Entry 9FGC (electron microscopy, 3.40 A resolution); this record covers chains B and C of the 6 polymer chains in the assembly.

# Chain B
Protein: Gamma-aminobutyric acid receptor subunit beta-3
Organism: Homo sapiens
Reference sequence: P28472 (GBRB3_HUMAN), isoform P28472-2; residues -24 to 448 here correspond to UniProt positions 1-473 (UniProt number = residue number + 25)
Sequence (473 residues; row label = number of the first residue in the row; numbers below 1 keep their minus sign (Met-24 is residue -24)):
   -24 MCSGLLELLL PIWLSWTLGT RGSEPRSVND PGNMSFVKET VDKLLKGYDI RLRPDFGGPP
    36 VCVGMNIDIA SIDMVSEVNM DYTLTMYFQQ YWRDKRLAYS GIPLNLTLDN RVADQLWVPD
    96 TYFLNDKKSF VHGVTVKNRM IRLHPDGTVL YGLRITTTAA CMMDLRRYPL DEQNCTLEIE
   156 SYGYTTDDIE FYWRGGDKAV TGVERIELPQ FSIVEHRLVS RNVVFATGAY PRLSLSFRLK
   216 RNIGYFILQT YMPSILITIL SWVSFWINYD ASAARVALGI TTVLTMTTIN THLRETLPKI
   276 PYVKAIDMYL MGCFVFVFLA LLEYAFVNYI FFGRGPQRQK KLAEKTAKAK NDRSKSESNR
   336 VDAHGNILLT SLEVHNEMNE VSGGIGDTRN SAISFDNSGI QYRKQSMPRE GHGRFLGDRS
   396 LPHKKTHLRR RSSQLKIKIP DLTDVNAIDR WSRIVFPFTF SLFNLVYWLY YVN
Disordered / not traced: -24 to 9, 310-417, 448
Disulfides: Cys136-Cys150
Covalently attached groups: N-acetylglucosamine (NAG) linked to Asn80; glycan linked to Asn149
Swiss-Prot annotation at these positions:
  - binding site (benzamidine): Asp95 to Tyr97, Glu155 to Tyr157, Phe200
  - binding site (4-aminobutanoate): Tyr97, Glu155, Tyr157, Thr202
  - binding site (histamine): Tyr97, Ser156, Tyr157, Thr202
  - glycosylation (N-linked (GlcNAc...) asparagine): Asn8, Asn80, Asn149

# Chain C
Protein: Gamma-aminobutyric acid receptor subunit gamma-2
Organism: Homo sapiens
Reference sequence: P18507 (GBRG2_HUMAN), isoform P18507-2; residues -38 to 436 here correspond to UniProt positions 1-475 (UniProt number = residue number + 39)
Sequence (495 residues; row label = number of the first residue in the row; numbers below 1 keep their minus sign (Met-38 is residue -38)):
   -38 MSSPNIWSTG SSVYSTPVFS QKMTVWILLL LSLYPGFTSQ KSDDDYEDYA SNKTWVLTPK
    22 VPEGDVTVIL NNLLEGYDNK LRPDIGVKPT LIHTDMYVNS IGPVNAINME YTIDIFFAQT
    82 WYDRRLKFNS TIKVLRLNSN MVGKIWIPDT FFRNSKKADA HWITTPNRML RIWNDGRVLY
   142 TLRLTIDAEC QLQLHNFPMD EHSCPLEFSS YGYPREEIVY QWKRSSVEVG DTRSWRLYQF
   202 SFVGLRNTTE VVKTTSGDYV VMSVYFDLSR RMGYFTIQTY IPCTLIVVLS WVSFWINKDA
   262 VPARTSLGIT TVLTMTTLST IARKSLPKVS YVTAMDLFVS VCFIFVFSAL VEYGTLHYFV
   322 SNRKPSKDKD KKKKNPLLRM FSFKAPTIDI RPRSATIQMN NATHLQERDE EYGYECLDGK
   382 DCASFFCCFE DCRTGAWRHG RIHIRIAKMD SYARIFFPTA FCLFNLVYWV SYLYLGGSGG
   442 SGGSGKTETS QVAPA
Disordered / not traced: -38 to 25, 325-405, 437-456
Disulfides: Cys151-Cys165
Covalently attached groups: N-acetylglucosamine (NAG) linked to Asn208
Sequence notes: expression tag (437-456)
Swiss-Prot annotation at these positions:
  - region: Arg394 to Asp411 (Interaction with GABARAP)
  - glycosylation (N-linked (GlcNAc...) asparagine): Asn13, Asn90, Asn208

# How chain B and chain C interact
Pairs across the interface - 91 pairs, chain B then chain C:
  Lys13(B) - Gly37(C)  hydrogen bond (side chain-backbone)
  Lys13(B) - Asp39(C)
  Lys13(B) - Leu42(C)
  Ser46(B) - Glu150(C)
  Asp48(B) - Lys117(C)  salt bridge
  Met49(B) - Asn69(C)  hydrogen bond
  Tyr62(B) - Phe112(C)
  Tyr62(B) - Arg114(C)
  Tyr62(B) - Tyr172(C)  hydrophobic
  Gln64(B) - Thr216(C)  hydrogen bond
  Leu79(B) - Gly47(C)
  Asn80(B) - Glu178(C)
  Thr82(B) - Gly173(C)
  Thr82(B) - Tyr174(C)
  Thr82(B) - Glu178(C)  hydrogen bond
  Asp84(B) - Lys41(C)
  Arg86(B) - Asn40(C)
  Arg86(B) - Gly104(C)  hydrogen bond (side chain-backbone)
  Gln90(B) - Lys41(C)
  His107(B) - Ser116(C)
  His107(B) - Lys117(C)
  Val109(B) - Thr111(C)
  Val109(B) - Phe112(C)
  Val109(B) - Ala119(C)
  Val109(B) - Asp120(C)
  Val109(B) - Leu145(C)  hydrophobic
  Thr110(B) - Pro109(C)
  Thr110(B) - Thr111(C)  hydrogen bond (side chain-backbone)
  Thr110(B) - Leu145(C)
  Val111(B) - Asp110(C)
  Asn113(B) - Phe112(C)
  Arg114(B) - Tyr172(C)
  Met115(B) - Tyr172(C)
  Arg117(B) - Gly173(C)  hydrogen bond (side chain-backbone)
  Arg117(B) - Pro175(C)
  Arg117(B) - Ser217(C)  hydrogen bond (side chain-backbone)
  Arg117(B) - Tyr220(C)  hydrogen bond
  Gly127(B) - Tyr172(C)
  Leu128(B) - Tyr172(C)  hydrogen bond (backbone-side chain)
  Arg129(B) - Phe112(C)
  Arg129(B) - Phe113(C)  hydrogen bond (side chain-backbone)
  Arg129(B) - Arg114(C)  hydrogen bond (side chain-backbone)
  Arg129(B) - Ser116(C)  hydrogen bond (side chain-backbone)
  Arg129(B) - Tyr172(C)  hydrogen bond (backbone-side chain)
  Glu182(B) - Gln154(C)
  Pro184(B) - Lys289(C)
  Pro184(B) - Val290(C)
  Gln185(B) - Lys289(C)
  Asn217(B) - Ser291(C)  hydrogen bond (backbone-side chain)
  Gly219(B) - Ser291(C)
  Tyr220(B) - Arg284(C)
  Tyr220(B) - Lys289(C)
  Tyr220(B) - Val290(C)
  Tyr220(B) - Ser291(C)  hydrogen bond (backbone-side chain)
  Leu223(B) - Val293(C)  hydrophobic
  Leu223(B) - Asp297(C)
  Leu223(B) - Ser301(C)
  Gln224(B) - Arg284(C)
  Gln224(B) - Asp297(C)
  Leu231(B) - Phe304(C)  hydrophobic
  Leu231(B) - Phe308(C)
  Ile232(B) - Val273(C)  hydrophobic
  Ile232(B) - Phe304(C)  hydrophobic
  Ile234(B) - Phe308(C)  hydrophobic
  Leu235(B) - Val273(C)  hydrophobic
  Leu235(B) - Phe308(C)  hydrophobic
  Leu235(B) - Leu311(C)  hydrophobic
  Val238(B) - Gly315(C)
  Trp241(B) - His318(C)
  Trp241(B) - Tyr319(C)
  Trp241(B) - Asn323(C)  hydrogen bond (backbone-side chain)
  Ile242(B) - His318(C)
  Asn243(B) - His318(C)  hydrogen bond (backbone-side chain)
  Asn243(B) - Asn323(C)
  Ala249(B) - Val262(C)  hydrophobic
  Ala249(B) - Pro263(C)  hydrophobic
  Ala249(B) - Thr266(C)
  Leu253(B) - Thr266(C)
  Leu253(B) - Ile270(C)  hydrophobic
  Thr256(B) - Ile270(C)
  Thr257(B) - Ile270(C)
  Leu259(B) - Leu274(C)  hydrophobic
  Thr260(B) - Leu274(C)
  Thr260(B) - Thr277(C)
  Ile264(B) - Thr277(C)
  His267(B) - Thr281(C)
  Thr271(B) - Lys289(C)  hydrogen bond (backbone-side chain)
  Leu272(B) - Lys289(C)
  Pro273(B) - Lys289(C)
  Arg428(B) - Tyr319(C)
  Arg428(B) - Asn323(C)
Interface residues without a listed pair, chain B (63 interface residues in all): Val12, Val16, Leu20, Asn41, Leu83, Val87, Phe105, Thr131, Ala246, Ala248, Ala252, Thr263
Interface residues without a listed pair, chain C (61 interface residues in all): Tyr38, Ile46, Lys118, Ala121, Arg129, Leu143, Gln152, Ser280, Pro288, Val312

# Overview
63 residues of chain B and 61 residues of chain C are in contact, with 19 hydrogen bonds and 1 salt bridge.
Polar contacts include Asp48(B)-Lys117(C), Lys13(B)-Gly37(C) and Met49(B)-Asn69(C). Covalently linked
N-acetylglucosamine: at Asn80(B). N-acetylglucosamine is covalently linked to Asn208(C).
Chain B is Gamma-aminobutyric acid receptor subunit beta-3 and chain C is Gamma-aminobutyric acid receptor
subunit gamma-2, both from Homo sapiens; the structure, Cryo-EM structure of the full-length alpha1beta3gamma2
GABA(A) receptor in SMALPs bound to one PIP2 molecule at ..., was determined by electron microscopy.
